6WDQ - chains A and C of the 4 polymer chains in the assembly; structure by X-ray diffraction, 3.40 A resolution.

# Chain A
Name: Interleukin-12 subunit beta
Source organism: Homo sapiens
Reference sequence: P29460 (IL12B_HUMAN); residue numbers follow UniProt; this construct covers 21-328
Sequence (308 residues; row label = number of the first residue in the row):
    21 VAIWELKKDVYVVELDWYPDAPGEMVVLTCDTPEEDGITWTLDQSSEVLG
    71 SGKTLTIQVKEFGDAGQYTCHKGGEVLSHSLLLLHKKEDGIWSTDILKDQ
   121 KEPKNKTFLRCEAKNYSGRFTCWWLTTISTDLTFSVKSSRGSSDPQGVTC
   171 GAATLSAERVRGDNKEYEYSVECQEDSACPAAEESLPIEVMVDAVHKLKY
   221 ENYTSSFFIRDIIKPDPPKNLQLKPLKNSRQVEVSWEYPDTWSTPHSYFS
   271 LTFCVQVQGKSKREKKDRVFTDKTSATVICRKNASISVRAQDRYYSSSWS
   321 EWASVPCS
Not modelled in the structure: 283-286, 328
Disulfides: C50-C90, C131-C142, C170-C193, C300-C327
Covalent attachments: N-acetylglucosamine (NAG) linked to N125, N222
Curated features (UniProtKB/Swiss-Prot):
  - glycosylation: N135 (N-linked (GlcNAc...) asparagine), N222 (N-linked (GlcNAc...) asparagine), W319 (C-linked (Man) tryptophan)
Reported in the primary citation:
  - mutagenesis - E81A, F82A: decreased signaling in response to IL-12
  - mutagenesis - E81A, F82A: decreased signaling in response to IL-23
  - mutagenesis - P39A/D40A/E81A/F82A: decreased signaling

# Chain C
Name: Interleukin-23 receptor
Source organism: Homo sapiens
Reference sequence: Q5VWK5 (IL23R_HUMAN), isoform Q5VWK5-3; numbering as in UniProt (aligned over 24-317)
Sequence (307 residues; row label = number of the first residue in the row):
    24 GITNINCSGHIWVEPATIFKMGMNISIYCQAAIKNCQPRKLHFYKNGIKE
    74 RFQITRINKTTARLWYKNFLEPHASMYCTAECPKHFQETLICGKDISSGY
   124 PPDIPDEVTCVIYEYSGNMTCTWNAGKLTYIDTKYVVHVKSLETEEEQQY
   174 LTSSYINISTDSLQGGKKYLVWVQAANALGMEESKQLQIHLDDIVIPSAA
   224 VISRAETINATVPKTIIYWDSQTTIEKVSCEMRYKATTNQTWNVKEFDTN
   274 FTYVQQSEFYLEPNIKYVFQVRCQETGKRYWQPWSSPFFHKTPEIEGRGT
   324 KHHHHHH
Not modelled in the structure: 317-330
Construct notes: variant P310 (Leu in Q5VWK5); expression tag (318-330)
Disulfides: C30-C115, C52-C101, C59-C105, C133-C144, C253-C296
Covalent attachments: N-acetylglucosamine (NAG) linked to N47, N81, N141, N180, N262
Curated features (UniProtKB/Swiss-Prot):
  - glycosylation (N-linked (GlcNAc...) asparagine): N29, N47, N81, N141, N180 (high mannose), N232, N262, N273
  - natural variant: P310 (L310P: this construct carries the variant)

# Chain A / chain C interface
Contacting residue pairs (5; chain A residue first):
  D109(A) - Q60(C)  hydrogen bond (backbone-side chain)
  G110(A) - Q60(C)
  P123(A) - F109(C)  hydrophobic
  K124(A) - F109(C)
  T224(A) - K107(C)
Other interface residues (no listed pair), chain A (7 interface residues in all): K126, T127
Other interface residues (no listed pair), chain C (6 interface residues in all): R62, K82, E111

# In short
Chain A and chain C form an interface of 7 and 6 residues respectively; the contacts include 1 hydrogen bond.
The hydrogen-bonded pair is D109(A)-Q60(C). The paper reports that E81A and F82A of chain A reduce signaling
in response to IL-12; E81A and F82A of chain A reduce signaling in response to IL-23.
Here chain A is Interleukin-12 subunit beta and chain C is Interleukin-23 receptor, both from Homo sapiens.
Entry 6WDQ (IL23/IL23R/IL12Rb1 signaling complex) was determined by X-ray diffraction.
